Entry 9NJK (electron microscopy, 3.37 A resolution); this record covers chains D and C of the 6 polymer chains in the assembly.

[Chain D (and C)]
Molecule: DNA repair protein RAD51
From: Saccharomyces cerevisiae
Notes: chain C of this document is another copy of the same molecule, construct and numbering; everything in this record applies to it too
UniProt: P25454 (RAD51_YEAST); numbering as in UniProt (aligned over 1-400)
Amino-acid sequence (400 residues; row label = number of the first residue in the row):
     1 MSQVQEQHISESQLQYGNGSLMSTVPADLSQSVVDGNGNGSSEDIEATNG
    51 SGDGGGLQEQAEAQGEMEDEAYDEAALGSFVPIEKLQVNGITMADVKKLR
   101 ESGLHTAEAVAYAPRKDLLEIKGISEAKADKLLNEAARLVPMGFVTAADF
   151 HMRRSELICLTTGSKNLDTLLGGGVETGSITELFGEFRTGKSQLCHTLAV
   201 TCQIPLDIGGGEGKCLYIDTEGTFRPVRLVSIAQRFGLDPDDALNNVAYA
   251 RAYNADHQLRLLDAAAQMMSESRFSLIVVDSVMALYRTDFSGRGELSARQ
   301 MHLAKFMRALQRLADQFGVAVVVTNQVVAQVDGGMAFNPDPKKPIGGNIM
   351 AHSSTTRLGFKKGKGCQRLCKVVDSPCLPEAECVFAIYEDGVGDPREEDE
Disordered / not traced: 1-79, 291-294, 328-345 (chain C: 1-79, 290-293, 328-345)
UniProt features mapped onto this chain:
  - binding site (ATP): Gly185 to Ser192
Ligand contacts:
  - ADP (adenosine-5'-diphosphate), molecule 1: Glu186, Phe187, Arg188, Thr189, Gly190, Lys191, Ser192, Gln193, Arg228, Gln326, Arg368, Ile387, Tyr388, Glu389
  - ADP, molecule 2: Asp374, Ser375, Leu378, Glu380
Reported in the primary citation:
  - conformationally variable residues: His352, Asp374
  - Mg2+ coordination: Ser192
  - self-association interface (contacts with another copy of this molecule); pairs are residue here / residue on that copy: Phe144-Leu216 (hydrophobic contact), Ile218-Phe144 (hydrophobic contact), Val247-Ala147 (hydrophobic contact), Ala250-Phe144 (hydrophobic contact), Leu261-Phe144 (hydrophobic contact), Met268-Phe144 (hydrophobic contact), Phe144
  - contacts within the chain: Phe224-Tyr249 (pi stacking), Phe224-Pro226 (pi stacking)

[How chain D and chain C interact]
Contacting residue pairs (32):
  Ala111(D) with Asn254(C), hydrogen bond (backbone-side chain)
  Tyr112(D) with Tyr253(C), hydrophobic; Asn254(C), hydrogen bond (backbone-side chain)
  Ala113(D) with Asn254(C)
  Arg115(D) with Asp256(C), hydrogen bond (backbone-side chain)
  Met142(D) with His257(C)
  Phe144(D) with Leu216(C), hydrophobic; Ile218(C), hydrophobic; Tyr249(C); Ala250(C), hydrophobic; Leu261(C), hydrophobic; Met268(C), hydrophobic
  Val145(D) with Ala248(C); Tyr249(C), hydrogen bond (backbone-backbone)
  Thr146(D) with Leu244(C); Asn245(C), hydrogen bond (side chain-backbone); Val247(C)
  Ala147(D) with Leu244(C), hydrogen bond (backbone-backbone); Val247(C), hydrogen bond (backbone-backbone)
  Ala148(D) with Leu244(C), hydrogen bond (backbone-backbone)
  Phe150(D) with Phe224(C), hydrophobic; Pro226(C), hydrophobic; Tyr249(C), hydrophobic
  His151(D) with Pro226(C)
  Arg154(D) with Arg225(C); Val227(C)
  Glu176(D) with Arg225(C), salt bridge
  Ala351(D) with Phe187(C), hydrophobic
  His352(D) with Phe187(C)
  Val373(D) with Arg188(C), hydrogen bond (backbone-side chain)
  Asp374(D) with Arg188(C), salt bridge
  Cys377(D) with Arg225(C)
Other interface residues (no listed pair), chain D (26 interface residues in all): Pro114, Lys116, Leu133, Gly143, Arg308, Arg312, Pro376
Other interface residues (no listed pair), chain C (25 interface residues in all): Gln193, Arg251, Arg260, Ala265, Thr288

[Overview]
26 residues of chain D and 25 residues of chain C are in contact, with 9 hydrogen bonds and 2 salt bridges.
Polar contacts include Glu176(D)-Arg225(C), Asp374(D)-Arg188(C) and Ala111(D)-Asn254(C). Ligands of chain D:
ADP. UniProt lists 8 ATP-binding residues on chain D. From the paper: Mg2+ coordination by Ser192(D);
conformational variability at His352(D) and Asp374(D).
Both chains are DNA repair protein RAD51 (Saccharomyces cerevisiae). Entry 9NJK (The Cryo-EM structure of the
yeast Rad51-ssDNA nucleoprotein filament ADP bound state) was determined by electron microscopy together with
9NJR from the same study.
